2OTL - chains 0 and R of the 31 polymer chains in the assembly; structure by X-ray diffraction, 2.70 A resolution.

# Chain 0
Molecule: 23S ribosomal RNA
Organism: Haloarcula marismortui
Sequence (2922 nucleotides; each row starts with the number of its first residue):
     2 UUGGCUACUA UGCCAGCUGG UGGAUUGCUC GGCUCAGGCG CUGAUGAAGG ACGUGCCAAG
    62 CUGCGAUAAG CCAUGGGGAG CCGCACGGAG GCGAAGAACC AUGGAUUUCC GAAUGAGAAU
   122 CUCUCUAACA AUUGCUUCGC GCAAUGAGGA ACCCCGAGAA CUGAAACAUC UCAGUAUCGG
   182 GAGGAACAGA AAACGCAAUG UGAUGUCGUU AGUAACCGCG AGUGAACGCG AUACAGCCCA
   242 AACCGAAGCC CUCACGGGCA AUGUGGUGUC AGGGCUACCU CUCAUCAGCC GACCGUCUCG
   302 ACGAAGUCUC UUGGAACAGA GCGUGAUACA GGGUGACAAC CCCGUACUCG AGACCAGUAC
   362 GACGUGCGGU AGUGCCAGAG UAGCGGGGGU UGGAUAUCCC UCGCGAAUAA CGCAGGCAUC
   422 GACUGCGAAG GCUAAACACA ACCUGAGACC GAUAGUGAAC AAGUAGUGUG AACGAACGCU
   482 GCAAAGUACC CUCAGAAGGG AGGCGAAAUA GAGCAUGAAA UCAGUUGGCG AUCGAGCGAC
   542 AGGGCAUACA AGGUCCCUCG ACGAAUGACC GACGCGCGAG CGUCCAGUAA GACUCACGGG
   602 AAGCCGAUGU UCUGUCGUAC GUUUUGAAAA ACGAGCCAGG GAGUGUGUCU GCAUGGCAAG
   662 UCUAACCGGA GUAUCCGGGG AGGCACAGGG AAACCGACAU GGCCGCAGGG CUUUGCCCGA
   722 GGGCCGCCGU CUUCAAGGGC GGGGAGCCAU GUGGACACGA CCCGAAUCCG GACGAUCUAC
   782 GCAUGGACAA GAUGAAGCGU GCCGAAAGGC ACGUGGAAGU CUGUUAGAGU UGGUGUCCUA
   842 CAAUACCCUC UCGUGAUCUA UGUGUAGGGG UGAAAGGCCC AUCGAGUCCG GCAACAGCUG
   902 GUUCCAAUCG AAACAUGUCG AAGCAUGACC UCCGCCGAGG UAGUCUGUGA GGUAGAGCGA
   962 CCGAUUGGUG UGUCCGCCUC CGAGAGGAGU CGGCACACCU GUCAAACUCC AAACUUACAG
  1022 ACGCCGUUUG ACGCGGGGAU UCCGGUGCGC GGGGUAAGCC UGUGUACCAG GAGGGGAACA
  1082 ACCCAGAGAU AGGUUAAGGU CCCCAAGUGU GGAUUAAGUG UAAUCCUCUG AAGGUGGUCU
  1142 CGAGCCCUAG ACAGCCGGGA GGUGAGCUUA GAAGCAGCUA CCCUCUAAGA AAAGCGUAAC
  1202 AGCUUACCGG CCGAGGUUUG AGGCGCCCAA AAUGAUCGGG ACUCAAAUCC ACCACCGAGA
  1262 CCUGUCCGUA CCACUCAUAC UGGUAAUCGA GUAGAUUGGC GCUCUAAUUG GAUGGAAGUA
  1322 GGGGUGAAAA CUCCUAUGGA CCGAUUAGUG ACGAAAAUCC UGGCCAUAGU AGCAGCGAUA
  1382 GUCGGGUGAG AACCCCGACG GCCUAAUGGA UAAGGGUUCC UCAGCACUGC UGAUCAGCUG
  1442 AGGGUUAGCC GGUCCUAAGU CAUACCGCAA CUCGACUAUG ACGAAAUGGG AAACGGGUUA
  1502 AUAUUCCCGU GCCACUAUGC AGUGAAAGUU GACGCCCUGG GGUCGAUCAC GCUGGGCAUU
  1562 CGCCCAGUCG AACCGUCCAA CUCCGUGGAA GCCGUAAUGG CAGGAAGCGG ACGAACGGCG
  1622 GCAUAGGGAA ACGUGAUUCA ACCUGGGGCC CAUGAAAAGA CGAGCAUAGU GUCCGUACCG
  1682 AGAACCGACA CAGGUGUCCA UGGCGGCGAA AGCCAAGGCC UGUCGGGAGC AACCAACGUU
  1742 AGGGAAUUCG GCAAGUUAGU CCCGUACCUU CGGAAGAAGG GAUGCCUGCU CCGGAACGGA
  1802 GCAGGUCGCA GUGACUCGGA AGCUCGGACU GUCUAGUAAC AACAUAGGUG ACCGCAAAUC
  1862 CGCAAGGACU CGUACGGUCA CUGAAUCCUG CCCAGUGCAG GUAUCUGAAC ACCUCGUACA
  1922 AGAGGACGAA GGACCUGUCA ACGGCGGGGG UAACUAUGAC CCUCUUAAGG UAGCGUAGUA
  1982 CCUUGCCGCA UCAGUAGCGG CUUGCAUGAA UGGAUUAACC AGAGCUUCAC UGUCCCAACG
  2042 UUGGGCCCGG UGAACUGUAC AUUCCAGUGC GGAGUCUGGA GACACCCAGG GGGAAGCGAA
  2102 GACCCUAUGG AGCUUUACUG CAGGCUGUCG CUGAGACGUG GUCGCCGAUG UGCAGCAUAG
  2162 GUAGGAGACA CUACACAGGU ACCCGCGCUA GCGGGCCACC GAGUCAACAG UGAAAUACUA
  2222 CCCGUCGGUG ACUGCGACUC UCACUCCGGG AGGAGGACAC CGAUAGCCGG GCAGUUUGAC
  2282 UGGGGCGGUA CGCGCUCGAA AAGAUAUCGA GCGCGCCCUA UGGCUAUCUC AGCCGGGACA
  2342 GAGACCCGGC GAAGAGUGCA AGAGCAAAAG AUAGCUUGAC AGUGUUCUUC CCAACGAGGA
  2402 ACGCUGACGC GAAAGCGUGG UCUAGCGAAC CAAUUAGCCU GCUUGAUGCG GGCAAUUGAU
  2462 GACAGAAAAG CUACCCUAGG GAUAACAGAG UCGUCACUCG CAAGAGCACA UAUCGACCGA
  2522 GUGGCUUGCU ACCUCGAUGU CGGUUCCCUC CAUCCUGCCC GUGCAGAAGC GGGCAAGGGU
  2582 GAGGUUGUUC GCCUAUUAAA GGAGGUCGUG AGCUGGGUUU AGACCGUCGU GAGACAGGUC
  2642 GGCUGCUAUC UACUGGGUGU GUAAUGGUGU CUGACAAGAA CGACCGUAUA GUACGAGAGG
  2702 AACUACGGUU GGUGGCCACU GGUGUACCGG UUGUUCGAGA GAGCACGUGC CGGGUAGCCA
  2762 CGCCACACGG GGUAAGAGCU GAACGCAUCU AAGCUCGAAA CCCACUUGGA AAAGAGACAC
  2822 CGCCGAGGUC CCGCGUACAA GACGCGGUCG AUAGACUCGG GGUGUGCGCG UCGAGGUAAC
  2882 GAGACGUUAA GCCCACGAGC ACUAACAGAC CAAAGCCAUC AU
Not modelled in the structure: 2-9, 126-127, 715, 971-998, 1560, 1952-1963, 2137-2236, 2339-2343, 2665-2666, 2915-2923
Differences from the reference sequence: conflict C560 (U3155 in 3377779); modified residue (628, 2587-2588, 2619, 2621)
Modified residues: 1MA (6-hydro-1-methyladenosine-5'-monophosphate) at position 628, OMU (o2'-methyluridine 5'-monophosphate) at position 2587, OMG (o2'-methylguanosine-5'-monophosphate) at position 2588, UR3 (3-methyluridine-5'-monophoshate) at position 2619, PSU (pseudouridine-5'-monophosphate) at position 2621
Ion coordination: Mg2+ site 1 near G28 (its only coordinating residue here); Na+ site 1: C40, G41; Na+ site 2: G56, A59, G61; Na+ site 3: G66, U107; Mg2+ site 2 near U115 (its only coordinating residue here); Na+ site 4: C141, G142; Na+ site 5 near U146 (its only coordinating residue here); Mg2+ site 3: C162, U2276; K+ site 1: U163, U172; Mg2+ site 4: A165, A167, C168; Na+ site 6: A165, A166, A167; Mg2+ site 5 near A166 (its only coordinating residue here); 63 more Na+ sites not listed; 79 more Mg2+ sites not listed; 1 more K+ sites not listed
Ligand contacts: girodazole (GIR): G2397, A2465, G2466
What the authors report for this chain:
  - binding site for girodazole: A2465, G2466

# Chain R
Molecule: 50S ribosomal protein L22P
Organism: Haloarcula marismortui
UniProtKB: P10970 (RL22_HALMA); residues 0-154 here correspond to UniProt positions 1-155 (UniProt number = residue number + 1)
Sequence (155 residues; each row starts with the number of its first residue; numbering starts at 0):
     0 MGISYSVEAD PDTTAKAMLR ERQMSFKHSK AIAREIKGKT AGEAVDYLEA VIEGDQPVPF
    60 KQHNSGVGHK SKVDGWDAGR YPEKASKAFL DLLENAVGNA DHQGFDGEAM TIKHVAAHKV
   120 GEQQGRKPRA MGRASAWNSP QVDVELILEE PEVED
Not modelled in the structure: 0, 151-154
Ion coordination: Mg2+: Gly65 (shared with A2089(0) of chain 0); Na+ site 1: Ser70, Val72; Na+ site 2: Val72, Trp75 (shared with U2659(0), G2660(0) of chain 0)

# Chain 0 / chain R interface
Contacting residue pairs (136):
  A11(0) - Lys60(R)  hydrogen bond to the phosphate
  A11(0) - Gly74(R)  sugar contact
  A11(0) - Trp75(R)  sugar contact
  U12(0) - Lys60(R)  salt bridge to the phosphate
  U12(0) - Trp75(R)  sugar contact
  G13(0) - Gln61(R)  phosphate contact
  U19(0) - Ser5(R)  hydrogen bond to the sugar
  G20(0) - Ile2(R)  sugar contact
  G20(0) - Ser3(R)  hydrogen bond to the sugar
  G20(0) - Ser5(R)  sugar contact
  G20(0) - His117(R)  base contact
  G21(0) - Gly1(R)  sugar contact
  G21(0) - Ile2(R)  sugar contact
  G21(0) - Ser3(R)  hydrogen bond to the phosphate
  U22(0) - Gly1(R)  hydrogen bond to the phosphate
  U22(0) - Val119(R)  sugar contact
  C492(0) - His101(R)  hydrogen bond to the sugar
  C494(0) - Glu93(R)  sugar contact
  G499(0) - Arg19(R)  phosphate contact
  G499(0) - Asn94(R)  hydrogen bond to the base
  G500(0) - Tyr4(R)  phosphate contact
  G500(0) - Ala16(R)  sugar contact
  G500(0) - Met17(R)  hydrogen bond to the sugar
  G500(0) - Arg19(R)  salt bridge to the phosphate
  G500(0) - Asn94(R)  hydrogen bond to the sugar
  G500(0) - Asn98(R)  base contact
  G501(0) - Tyr4(R)  hydrogen bond to the phosphate
  G501(0) - Lys15(R)  sugar contact
  G501(0) - Met17(R)  phosphate contact
  G501(0) - Asn98(R)  hydrogen bond to the sugar
  G501(0) - Gln102(R)  hydrogen bond to the sugar
  U510(0) - Ser3(R)  base contact
  C523(0) - Phe25(R)  sugar contact
  C523(0) - Lys29(R)  hydrogen bond to the phosphate
  A524(0) - Phe25(R)  sugar contact
  A524(0) - Lys29(R)  salt bridge to the phosphate
  A524(0) - Gln61(R)  phosphate contact
  A524(0) - Ala115(R)  sugar contact
  A524(0) - Ala116(R)  hydrogen bond to the sugar
  A524(0) - His117(R)  hydrogen bond to the base
  G525(0) - Arg33(R)  salt bridge to the phosphate
  G525(0) - Lys36(R)  phosphate contact
  G525(0) - His113(R)  hydrogen bond to the sugar
  G525(0) - Ala115(R)  sugar contact
  U526(0) - Lys36(R)  salt bridge to the phosphate
  U840(0) - Arg128(R)  hydrogen bond to the sugar
  U840(0) - Ala129(R)  phosphate contact
  U840(0) - Arg132(R)  sugar contact
  A841(0) - Arg128(R)  salt bridge to the phosphate
  A841(0) - Ala129(R)  hydrogen bond to the phosphate
  A841(0) - Met130(R)  base contact
  A843(0) - Arg128(R)  phosphate contact
  A843(0) - Ala129(R)  phosphate contact
  A844(0) - Ala129(R)  phosphate contact
  A844(0) - Met130(R)  hydrogen bond to the phosphate
  A844(0) - Gly131(R)  phosphate contact
  A1369(0) - Lys26(R)  hydrogen bond to the sugar
  A1369(0) - Ser64(R)  hydrogen bond to the phosphate
  G1370(0) - Ser24(R)  hydrogen bond to the base
  G1370(0) - Lys26(R)  salt bridge to the phosphate
  G1370(0) - His27(R)  base contact
  G1370(0) - His62(R)  salt bridge to the phosphate
  G1370(0) - Asn63(R)  phosphate contact
  G1370(0) - Ser64(R)  hydrogen bond to the phosphate
  G1370(0) - Arg79(R)  sugar contact
  G1370(0) - Pro139(R)  base contact
  U1371(0) - Arg79(R)  salt bridge to the phosphate
  A1372(0) - Arg128(R)  base contact
  A1372(0) - Trp136(R)  base contact
  G1373(0) - Trp136(R)  base contact
  C1428(0) - Gln22(R)  phosphate contact
  C1428(0) - Gln122(R)  phosphate contact
  U1429(0) - Gln122(R)  phosphate contact
  C1431(0) - Lys126(R)  hydrogen bond to the base
  A1689(0) - Pro127(R)  base contact
  A1689(0) - Arg128(R)  hydrogen bond to the base
  A1689(0) - Gly131(R)  base contact
  A1689(0) - Arg132(R)  hydrogen bond to the base
  A1689(0) - Ala133(R)  base contact
  C1690(0) - Pro127(R)  base contact
  C2048(0) - Gly65(R)  phosphate contact
  C2048(0) - Lys69(R)  hydrogen bond to the phosphate
  C2049(0) - Val66(R)  phosphate contact
  C2049(0) - Lys69(R)  salt bridge to the phosphate
  C2049(0) - Gly78(R)  phosphate contact
  C2049(0) - Arg79(R)  salt bridge to the phosphate
  C2049(0) - Tyr80(R)  phosphate contact
  G2050(0) - Arg79(R)  phosphate contact
  G2050(0) - Tyr80(R)  hydrogen bond to the phosphate
  G2050(0) - Pro81(R)  phosphate contact
  G2050(0) - Glu82(R)  hydrogen bond to the sugar
  G2051(0) - His27(R)  phosphate contact
  G2051(0) - Pro81(R)  phosphate contact
  G2051(0) - Glu82(R)  hydrogen bond to the phosphate
  G2051(0) - Lys83(R)  hydrogen bond to the phosphate
  U2052(0) - Lys83(R)  salt bridge to the phosphate
  G2053(0) - Trp136(R)  sugar contact
  G2053(0) - Asn137(R)  hydrogen bond to the phosphate
  G2053(0) - Ser138(R)  hydrogen bond to the phosphate
  A2054(0) - Arg128(R)  hydrogen bond to the base
  A2054(0) - Ser134(R)  hydrogen bond to the sugar
  A2054(0) - Ala135(R)  hydrogen bond to the sugar
  A2054(0) - Trp136(R)  sugar contact
  A2054(0) - Asn137(R)  hydrogen bond to the phosphate
  A2055(0) - Arg128(R)  sugar contact
  A2055(0) - Arg132(R)  hydrogen bond to the sugar
  A2055(0) - Ser134(R)  sugar contact
  A2055(0) - Ala135(R)  phosphate contact
  C2086(0) - Trp75(R)  sugar contact
  C2087(0) - Asn63(R)  sugar contact
  C2087(0) - His68(R)  hydrogen bond to the sugar
  C2087(0) - Asp76(R)  sugar contact
  C2088(0) - Asn63(R)  phosphate contact
  C2088(0) - Ser64(R)  phosphate contact
  C2088(0) - Gly65(R)  hydrogen bond to the phosphate
  C2088(0) - Val66(R)  sugar contact
  C2088(0) - His68(R)  sugar contact
  A2089(0) - Gly65(R)  phosphate contact
  U2648(0) - Arg128(R)  base contact
  G2657(0) - His68(R)  base contact
  G2658(0) - His68(R)  hydrogen bond to the sugar
  G2658(0) - Asp76(R)  hydrogen bond to the base
  U2659(0) - Trp75(R)  hydrogen bond to the sugar
  U2659(0) - Asp76(R)  hydrogen bond to the sugar
  G2660(0) - Val72(R)  phosphate contact
  G2660(0) - Asp73(R)  phosphate contact
  G2660(0) - Gly74(R)  hydrogen bond to the phosphate
  G2660(0) - Trp75(R)  phosphate contact
  C2831(0) - Ser70(R)  phosphate contact
  C2831(0) - Lys71(R)  phosphate contact
  C2832(0) - Lys71(R)  salt bridge to the phosphate
  A2841(0) - Gly67(R)  sugar contact
  A2841(0) - His68(R)  hydrogen bond to the sugar
  G2842(0) - His68(R)  sugar contact
  G2842(0) - Ser70(R)  phosphate contact
  A2843(0) - Ser70(R)  phosphate contact
Interface residues without a listed pair, chain 0 (59 interface residues in all): C491, U493, A502, U1368, A1427, C2056
Interface residues without a listed pair, chain R (68 interface residues in all): Val6, Ala84, Lys118

# In short
59 residues of chain 0 and 68 residues of chain R are in contact; the contacts include 46 hydrogen bonds and
13 salt bridges. Polar contacts include G499(0)-Asn94(R), A524(0)-His117(R) and G1370(0)-Ser24(R). Chain 0
binds girodazole. The Na+ site 1 is built by C40(0) and G41(0). The paper reports a binding site for
girodazole at A2465(0) and G2466(0).
Chain 0 is 23S ribosomal RNA and chain R is 50S ribosomal protein L22P, both from Haloarcula marismortui; the
structure, Girodazole bound to the large subunit of Haloarcula marismortui, was determined by X-ray
diffraction (same publication as 2OTJ).
